Entry 7KSO (electron microscopy, 3.90 A resolution); this record covers chains C and E of the 6 polymer chains in the assembly.

== Chain C ==
Molecule: Polycomb protein SUZ12
Organism: Homo sapiens
Reference sequence: Q15022 (SUZ12_HUMAN); residue numbers follow UniProt; this construct covers 1-739
Amino-acid sequence (739 residues; each row starts with the number of its first residue):
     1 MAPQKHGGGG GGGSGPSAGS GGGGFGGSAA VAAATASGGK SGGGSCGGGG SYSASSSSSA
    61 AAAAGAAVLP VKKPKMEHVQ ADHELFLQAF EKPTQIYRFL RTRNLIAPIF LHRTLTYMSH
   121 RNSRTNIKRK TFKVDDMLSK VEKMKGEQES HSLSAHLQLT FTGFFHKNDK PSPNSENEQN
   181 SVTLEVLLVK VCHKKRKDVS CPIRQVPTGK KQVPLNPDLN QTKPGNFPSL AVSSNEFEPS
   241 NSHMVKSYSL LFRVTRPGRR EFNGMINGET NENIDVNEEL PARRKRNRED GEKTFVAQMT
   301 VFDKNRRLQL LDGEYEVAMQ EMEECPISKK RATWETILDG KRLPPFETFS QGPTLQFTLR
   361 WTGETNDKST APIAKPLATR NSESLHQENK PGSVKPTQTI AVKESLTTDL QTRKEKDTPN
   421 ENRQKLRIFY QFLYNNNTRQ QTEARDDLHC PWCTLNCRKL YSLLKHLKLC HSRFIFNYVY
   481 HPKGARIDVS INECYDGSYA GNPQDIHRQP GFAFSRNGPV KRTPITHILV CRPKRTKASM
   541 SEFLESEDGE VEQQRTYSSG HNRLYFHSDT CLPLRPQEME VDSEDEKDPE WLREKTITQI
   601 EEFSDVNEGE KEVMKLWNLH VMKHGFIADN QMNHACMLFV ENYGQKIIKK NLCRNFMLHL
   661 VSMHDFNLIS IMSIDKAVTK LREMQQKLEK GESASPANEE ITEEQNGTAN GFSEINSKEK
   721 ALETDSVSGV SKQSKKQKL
Not modelled in the structure: 1-77, 147-154, 168-181, 217-228, 257-294, 323-351, 362-426, 483-484, 534-554, 687-739
Metal / ion sites: Zn2+ near His471 (its only coordinating residue here)

== Chain E ==
Molecule: Zinc finger protein AEBP2
Organism: Homo sapiens
Reference sequence: Q6ZN18 (AEBP2_HUMAN); residue numbers follow UniProt; this construct covers 209-503
Amino-acid sequence (295 residues; each row starts with the number of its first residue):
   209 MSSDGEPLSR MDSEDSISST IMDVDSTISS GRSTPAMMNG QGSTTSSSKN IAYNCCWDQC
   269 QACFNSSPDL ADHIRSIHVD GQRGGVFVCL WKGCKVYNTP STSQSWLQRH MLTHSGDKPF
   329 KCVVGGCNAS FASQGGLARH VPTHFSQQNS SKVSSQPKAK EESPSKAGMN KRRKLKNKRR
   389 RSLPRPHDFF DAQTLDAIRH RAICFNLSAH IESLGKGHSV VFHSTVIAKR KEDSGKIKLL
   449 LHWMPEDILP DVWVNESERH QLKTKVVHLS KLPKDTALLL DPNIYRTMPQ KRLKR
Not modelled in the structure: 209-395, 440-442, 465, 500-503
UniProt features mapped onto this chain:
  - zinc finger: Tyr261 to His286 (C2H2-type 1), Lys300 to His322 (C2H2-type 2), Phe328 to His352 (C2H2-type 3)
  - region: Thr495 to Arg503 (Important for nucleosome binding activity of the PRC2 complex)
  - modified residue (Phosphoserine): Ser210, Ser211, Ser390

== Chain C / chain E interface ==
Pairs across the interface (37):
  Gln88(C) - Arg407(E)
  Glu91(C) - Arg407(E)  salt bridge
  Lys92(C) - Leu403(E)
  Gln95(C) - Arg407(E)
  Gln95(C) - Ala410(E)
  Ile96(C) - Phe398(E)  hydrophobic
  Arg98(C) - Glu420(E)  salt bridge
  Phe99(C) - Asp489(E)
  Phe99(C) - Asn491(E)
  Arg101(C) - Glu420(E)  salt bridge
  Arg101(C) - Gly425(E)  hydrogen bond (side chain-backbone)
  Thr102(C) - Leu477(E)
  Arg103(C) - Asn491(E)
  Arg103(C) - Ile492(E)  hydrogen bond (side chain-backbone)
  Leu105(C) - His476(E)
  Leu105(C) - Leu477(E)  hydrophobic
  Leu105(C) - Ser478(E)
  Ile106(C) - Leu477(E)
  Ile106(C) - Lys482(E)
  Ile106(C) - Ala485(E)  hydrophobic
  Ile106(C) - Ile492(E)  hydrophobic
  Asp312(C) - Lys439(E)
  Glu314(C) - Arg438(E)
  Glu314(C) - Lys439(E)  hydrogen bond (backbone-backbone)
  Tyr315(C) - Lys437(E)
  Tyr315(C) - Arg438(E)
  Glu316(C) - Ala436(E)
  Glu316(C) - Lys437(E)  hydrogen bond (backbone-backbone)
  Val317(C) - Ala436(E)  hydrophobic
  Ala318(C) - Ile435(E)  hydrogen bond (backbone-backbone)
  Thr454(C) - His426(E)
  Gly497(C) - Asp396(E)
  Ser498(C) - Phe397(E)
  Tyr499(C) - Phe397(E)  hydrophobic
  Phe512(C) - Phe397(E)  hydrophobic
  Arg516(C) - Met496(E)
  Asn517(C) - Pro497(E)
Other interface residues (no listed pair), chain C (28 interface residues in all): Gln309, Leu310, Arg473
Other interface residues (no listed pair), chain E (30 interface residues in all): Ile406, Phe413, Ile419, Lys424, Leu448, Trp461

== In short ==
The interface between chain C and chain E involves 28 residues on one side and 30 on the other; the contacts
include 5 hydrogen bonds and 3 salt bridges. Polar contacts include Glu91(C)-Arg407(E), Arg98(C)-Glu420(E) and
Arg101(C)-Glu420(E).
Here chain C is Polycomb protein SUZ12 and chain E is Zinc finger protein AEBP2, both from Homo sapiens. Entry
7KSO (Cryo-EM structure of PRC2:EZH1-AEBP2-JARID2) was determined by electron microscopy (same publication as
7KSR, 7KTP and 7KTQ).
